PDB entry 9GGF | electron microscopy, 2.65 A resolution | chains A and T of the 5 polymer chains in the assembly

Chain A:
Molecule: DNA polymerase subunit gamma-1
Organism: Homo sapiens
Notes: EC 2.7.7.7, 3.1.11.-, 4.2.99.-
Reference sequence: P54098 (DPOG1_HUMAN); residue numbers follow UniProt; this construct covers 26-1239
Amino-acid sequence (1221 residues; numbered 19 to 1239; the number before each row is that of its first residue):
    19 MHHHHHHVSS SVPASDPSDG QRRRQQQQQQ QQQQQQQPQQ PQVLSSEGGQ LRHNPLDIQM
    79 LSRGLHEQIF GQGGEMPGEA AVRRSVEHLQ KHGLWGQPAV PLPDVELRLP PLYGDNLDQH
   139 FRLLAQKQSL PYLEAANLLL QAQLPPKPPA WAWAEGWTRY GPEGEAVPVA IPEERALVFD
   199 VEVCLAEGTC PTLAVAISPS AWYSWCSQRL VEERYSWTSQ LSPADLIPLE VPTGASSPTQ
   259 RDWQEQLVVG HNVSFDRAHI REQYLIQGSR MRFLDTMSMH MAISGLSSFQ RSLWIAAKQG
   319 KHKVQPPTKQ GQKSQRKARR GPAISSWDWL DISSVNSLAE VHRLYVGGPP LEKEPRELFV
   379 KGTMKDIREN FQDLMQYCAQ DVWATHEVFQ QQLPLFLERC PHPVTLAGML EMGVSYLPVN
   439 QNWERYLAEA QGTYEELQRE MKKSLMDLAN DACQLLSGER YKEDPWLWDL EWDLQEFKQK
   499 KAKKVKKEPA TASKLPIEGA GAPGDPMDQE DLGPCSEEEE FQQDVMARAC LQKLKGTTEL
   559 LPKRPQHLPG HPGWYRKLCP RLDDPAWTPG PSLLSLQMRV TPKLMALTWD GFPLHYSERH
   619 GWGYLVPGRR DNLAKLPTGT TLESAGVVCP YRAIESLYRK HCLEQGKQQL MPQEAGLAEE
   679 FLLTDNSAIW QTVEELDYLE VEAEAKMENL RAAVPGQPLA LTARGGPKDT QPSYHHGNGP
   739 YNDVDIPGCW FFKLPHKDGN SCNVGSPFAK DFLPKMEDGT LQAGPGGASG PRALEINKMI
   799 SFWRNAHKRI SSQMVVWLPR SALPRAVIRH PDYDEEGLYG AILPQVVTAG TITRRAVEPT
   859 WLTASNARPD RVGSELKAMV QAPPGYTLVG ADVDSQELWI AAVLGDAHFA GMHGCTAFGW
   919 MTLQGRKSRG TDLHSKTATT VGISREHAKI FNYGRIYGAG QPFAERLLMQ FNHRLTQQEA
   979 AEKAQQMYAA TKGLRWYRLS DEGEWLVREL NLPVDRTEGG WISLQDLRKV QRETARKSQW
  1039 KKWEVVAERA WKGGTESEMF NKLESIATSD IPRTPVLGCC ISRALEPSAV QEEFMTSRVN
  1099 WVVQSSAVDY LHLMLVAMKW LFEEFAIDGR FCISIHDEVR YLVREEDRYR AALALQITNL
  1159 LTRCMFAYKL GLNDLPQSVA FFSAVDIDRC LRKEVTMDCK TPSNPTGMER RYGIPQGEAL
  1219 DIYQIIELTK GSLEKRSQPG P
Not modelled in the structure: 19-66, 249-261, 318-343, 499-531, 630-730, 989-1050, 1234-1239
Differences from the reference sequence: initiating methionine (19); expression tag (20-25)
Ion coordination: Ca2+: Asp890, Val891 (together with 2'-deoxycytidine-5'-triphosphate)
Ligand contacts: 2'-deoxycytidine-5'-triphosphate: Arg853, Asp890, Val891, Asp892, Ser893, Gln894, Glu895, His932, Arg943, Lys947, Ile948, Tyr951, Tyr955, Asp1135
Swiss-Prot annotation at these positions:
  - region: Gln43 to Gln55 (Does not contribute to polymerase and exonuclease enzymatic activities), Thr858 to Asn864 (Trigger loop)
  - motif: Val196 to Glu200 (Exo I), Val267 to Arg275 (Exo II), Tyr395 to Thr403 (Exo III), Val887 to Leu896 (Pol A), Arg943 to Gly958 (Pol B), His1134 to Val1141 (Pol C)
  - active site: Asp198 (Exonuclease activity)
  - binding site (DNA): Ser306, Ser593, Lys806, Thr849, Thr1094, Ser1095
  - binding site (RNA): Arg579, His754, Gly763, Lys768, Ser863, Arg869
  - binding site (a 2'-deoxyribonucleoside 5'-triphosphate): Asp890, Val891, Ser893, Glu895, Arg943, Lys947, Tyr951, Asp1135
  - binding site (Mg(2+)): Asp890, Val891, Asp1135
  - site (Critical for replication fidelity and mismatch recognition): Arg853, Gln1102
  - natural variant: Gln55 (Q55QQ; Q55QQQ), Arg227 (R227W: In PEOB1 and MTDPS4B), Arg232 (R232G: In MTDPS4A; R232H: In LS), Leu244 (L244P: In MTDPS4A), Thr251 (T251I: In PEOB1, MTDPS4A and MTDPS4B), Gly268 (G268A: In PEOB1), Arg275 (R275Q: Found in a patient with epileptic encephalopathy, developmental delay and moderate intellectual disability; uncertain significance), His277 (H277L: In PEOB1; uncertain significance), Gly303 (G303R: In MTDPS4A), Leu304 (L304R: In PEOB1 and SANDO; L304SANDO: In PEOB1), Ser305 (S305R: In MTDPS4A), Gln308 (Q308H: In PEOB1), 51 further natural variant entries in UniProt
  - mutagenesis: Asp198 (D198A: Abolishes exonuclease activity; when associated with A-200. Decreases polymerase exonucleolytic proofreading by 30-fold for the T:G mismatch and by 14-fold for the A:A mismatch ...), Glu200 (E200A: Abolishes exonuclease activity; when associated with A-198. Decreases polymerase exonucleolytic proofreading by 30-fold for the T:G mismatch and by 14-fold for the A:A mismatch ...), Asp274 (D274A: Unable to idle at the 5'-end of the nascent DNA strand. Continues DNA synthesis into double-stranded DNA past the 5'-end creating a flap structure that cannot be ligated), Lys498 (K498C: Decreases processive DNA synthesis), Lys499 (K499C: Decreases processive DNA synthesis), Lys501 (K501C: Decreases processive DNA synthesis), Val543 to Leu558 (Markedly decreases the stimulation by POLG2, resulting in impaired processive DNA synthesis), Leu549 (L549N: Decreases processive DNA synthesis), Leu552 (L552N: Decreases processive DNA synthesis), Lys553 (K553N: Decreases processive DNA synthesis), Arg853 (R853A: Abolishes primer DNA extention in the presence of dNTPs. Impairs intrinsic polymerase processivity. Enhances exonuclease activity leading to primer DNA degradation), Asp890 (D890N: Abolishes DNA polymerase activity), 1 further mutagenesis entry in UniProt
From the paper describing this entry:
  - disease-associated variants - R232H: decreased catalytic activity

Chain T:
Molecule: template strand (40-nt DNA)
Sequence (40 nucleotides; each row starts with the number of its first residue):
     1 TTTTTTTTTT ATCCGGGCTC CTCTAGACTC GACCGCATGC
Not modelled in the structure: 1-13, 34-40

How chain A and chain T interact:
Pairs across the interface (42):
  Leu304(A) - DC18(T)  phosphate contact
  Ser305(A) - DG17(T)  hydrogen bond to the phosphate
  Ser305(A) - DC18(T)  phosphate contact
  Ser306(A) - DC18(T)  hydrogen bond to the phosphate
  Arg309(A) - DT19(T)  salt bridge to the phosphate
  Lys498(A) - DC33(T)  salt bridge to the phosphate
  Pro560(A) - DC33(T)  phosphate contact
  Lys561(A) - DA32(T)  salt bridge to the phosphate
  Lys561(A) - DC33(T)  hydrogen bond to the phosphate
  Ser593(A) - DC23(T)  hydrogen bond to the phosphate
  Gln595(A) - DC23(T)  sugar contact
  Met596(A) - DT24(T)  phosphate contact
  Arg597(A) - DT24(T)  hydrogen bond to the phosphate
  Arg597(A) - DA25(T)  salt bridge to the phosphate
  Asn803(A) - DC21(T)  sugar contact
  Lys806(A) - DC21(T)  phosphate contact
  Arg807(A) - DC20(T)  hydrogen bond to the sugar
  Thr849(A) - DG17(T)  phosphate contact
  Thr849(A) - DC18(T)  phosphate contact
  Ile850(A) - DG17(T)  sugar contact
  Ile850(A) - DC18(T)  phosphate contact
  Arg853(A) - DG16(T)  base contact
  Val855(A) - DC18(T)  phosphate contact
  Val855(A) - DT19(T)  sugar contact
  Pro857(A) - DT19(T)  phosphate contact
  Pro857(A) - DC20(T)  phosphate contact
  Ile948(A) - DG15(T)  base contact
  Tyr951(A) - DG15(T)  base contact
  Gly952(A) - DG15(T)  base contact
  Tyr955(A) - DG15(T)  base contact
  Gly956(A) - DC14(T)  phosphate contact
  Ala957(A) - DG15(T)  hydrogen bond to the sugar
  Gly958(A) - DG15(T)  phosphate contact
  Phe961(A) - DG15(T)  base contact
  Met1093(A) - DC14(T)  base contact
  Thr1094(A) - DC14(T)  base contact
  Thr1094(A) - DG16(T)  sugar contact
  Ser1095(A) - DG16(T)  phosphate contact
  Ser1095(A) - DG17(T)  hydrogen bond to the phosphate
  Gln1102(A) - DG16(T)  base contact
  Gln1102(A) - DG17(T)  sugar contact
  His1134(A) - DG17(T)  base contact
Also at the interface, not in a pair above, chain A (38 interface residues in all): Met299, Arg562, Arg802, Gly848, Thr861, Asn1098
Also at the interface, not in a pair above, chain T (14 interface residues in all): DT22

Summary:
38 residues of chain A face 14 of chain T across their interface, with 8 hydrogen bonds and 4 salt bridges.
Polar contacts include Arg807(A)-DC20(T), Ala957(A)-DG15(T) and Ser305(A)-DG17(T). Ligands of chain A:
2'-deoxycytidine-5'-triphosphate. The paper reports that R232H of chain A reduces catalytic activity.
Chain A is DNA polymerase subunit gamma-1 (Homo sapiens) and chain T is template strand (40-nt DNA); the
structure, Structure of WT human mitochondrial DNA polymerase gamma, was determined by electron microscopy
together with 9GGB, 9GGC, 9GGD and 9GGE from the same study.
